7RDX - chains B and F of the 8 polymer chains in the assembly; structure by electron microscopy, 3.10 A resolution.

== Chain B ==
Protein: Non-structural protein 8
From: Severe acute respiratory syndrome coronavirus 2
Reference sequence: P0DTD1 (R1AB_SARS2); residues 1-198 here correspond to UniProt positions 3943-4140 (UniProt number = residue number + 3942)
Amino-acid sequence (199 residues; numbered 0 to 198; the number before each row is that of its first residue; numbering starts at 0):
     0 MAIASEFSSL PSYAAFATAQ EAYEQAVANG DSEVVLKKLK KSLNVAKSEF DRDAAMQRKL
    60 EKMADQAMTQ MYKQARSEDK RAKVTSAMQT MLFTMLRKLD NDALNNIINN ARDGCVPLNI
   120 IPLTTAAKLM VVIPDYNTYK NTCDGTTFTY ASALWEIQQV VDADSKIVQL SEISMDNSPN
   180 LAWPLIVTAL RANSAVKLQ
Not modelled in the structure: 0-5, 192-198
Differences from the reference sequence: initiating methionine (0)
Swiss-Prot annotation at these positions:
  - site: Gln198 (Cleavage)

== Chain F ==
Protein: Helicase
From: Severe acute respiratory syndrome coronavirus 2
Notes: EC 3.6.4.12, 3.6.4.13
Reference sequence: P0DTD1 (R1AB_SARS2); residues 1-601 here correspond to UniProt positions 5325-5925 (UniProt number = residue number + 5324)
Amino-acid sequence (605 residues; row label = number of the first residue in the row; numbers below 1 keep their minus sign (Gly-3 is residue -3)):
    -3 GPHMAVGACV LCNSQTSLRC GACIRRPFLC CKCCYDHVIS TSHKLVLSVN PYVCNAPGCD
    57 VTDVTQLYLG GMSYYCKSHK PPISFPLCAN GQVFGLYKNT CVGSDNVTDF NAIATCDWTN
   117 AGDYILANTC TERLKLFAAE TLKATEETFK LSYGIATVRE VLSDRELHLS WEVGKPRPPL
   177 NRNYVFTGYR VTKNSKVQIG EYTFEKGDYG DAVVYRGTTT YKLNVGDYFV LTSHTVMPLS
   237 APTLVPQEHY VRITGLYPTL NISDEFSSNV ANYQKVGMQK YSTLQGPPGT GKSHFAIGLA
   297 LYYPSARIVY TACSHAAVDA LCEKALKYLP IDKCSRIIPA RARVECFDKF KVNSTLEQYV
   357 FCTVNALPET TADIVVFDEI SMATNYDLSV VNARLRAKHY VYIGDPAQLP APRTLLTKGT
   417 LEPEYFNSVC RLMKTIGPDM FLGTCRRCPA EIVDTVSALV YDNKLKAHKD KSAQCFKMFY
   477 KGVITHDVSS AINRPQIGVV REFLTRNPAW RKAVFISPYN SQNAVASKIL GLPTQTVDSS
   537 QGSEYDYVIF TQTTETAHSC NVNRFNVAIT RAKVGILCIM SDRDLYDKLQ FTSLEIPRRN
   597 VATLQ
Not modelled in the structure: -3 to 0, 591-601
Differences from the reference sequence: expression tag (-3 to 0)
Swiss-Prot annotation at these positions:
  - binding site (Zn(2+)): Cys5, Cys8, Cys16, Cys19, Cys26, Cys29, His33, His39, Cys50, Cys55, Cys72, His75
  - binding site (a ribonucleoside 5'-triphosphate): Gly282 to Ser289
  - site: Gln601 (Cleavage)

== How chain B and chain F interact ==
Residue-residue contacts (28):
  Met55(B) - Ser80(F)
  Leu59(B) - Ser80(F)
  Leu59(B) - Phe81(F)  hydrophobic
  Met62(B) - Leu65(F)
  Met62(B) - Gly67(F)
  Met62(B) - Ser80(F)
  Met62(B) - Phe81(F)  hydrophobic
  Ala63(B) - Phe81(F)  hydrophobic
  Ala63(B) - Phe90(F)
  Gln65(B) - Met68(F)
  Ala66(B) - Leu65(F)  hydrophobic
  Ala66(B) - Met68(F)
  Met67(B) - Phe90(F)  hydrophobic
  Met67(B) - Gly91(F)
  Met67(B) - Leu92(F)  hydrophobic
  Met67(B) - Lys94(F)
  Met70(B) - Ser44(F)  hydrogen bond
  Met70(B) - Val45(F)  hydrophobic
  Met70(B) - Tyr70(F)
  Met70(B) - Leu92(F)  hydrophobic
  Tyr71(B) - Leu92(F)  hydrophobic
  Tyr71(B) - Tyr93(F)  hydrogen bond (side chain-backbone)
  Gln73(B) - Val45(F)
  Gln73(B) - Asn46(F)  hydrogen bond
  Ala74(B) - Val45(F)  hydrophobic
  Ala74(B) - Leu92(F)  hydrophobic
  Glu77(B) - Ala1(F)
  Glu77(B) - Val45(F)
Also at the interface, not in a pair above, chain B (13 interface residues in all): Gln69
Also at the interface, not in a pair above, chain F (16 interface residues in all): Tyr48

== Overview ==
13 residues of chain B face 16 of chain F across their interface, with 3 hydrogen bonds. Among the polar pairs
are Met70(B)-Ser44(F), Tyr71(B)-Tyr93(F) and Gln73(B)-Asn46(F). UniProt lists 12 Zn2+-binding residues and 8
ribonucleoside 5'-triphosphate-binding residues on chain F.
Chain B is Non-structural protein 8 and chain F is Helicase, both from Severe acute respiratory syndrome
coronavirus 2; the structure, SARS-CoV-2 replication-transcription complex bound to nsp13 helicase -
nsp13(2)-RTC - open class, was determined by electron microscopy together with 7RDY, 7RDZ, 7RE0, 7RE1, 7RE2
and 7RE3 from the same study.
